6ZY3 - chains D and H of the 12 polymer chains in the assembly; structure by electron microscopy, 3.30 A resolution.

# Chain D
Protein: YrbD protein
From: Escherichia coli B185
UniProtKB: D6IEA5 (D6IEA5_ECOLX); residues 1-183 here = UniProt positions 1-183
Chain sequence (183 residues; each row starts with the number of its first residue):
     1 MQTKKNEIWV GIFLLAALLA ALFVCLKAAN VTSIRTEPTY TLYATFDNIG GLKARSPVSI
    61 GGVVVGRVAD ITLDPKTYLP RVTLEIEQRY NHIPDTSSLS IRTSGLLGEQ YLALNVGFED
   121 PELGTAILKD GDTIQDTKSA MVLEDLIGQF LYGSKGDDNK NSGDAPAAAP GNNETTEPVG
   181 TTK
Unresolved in the structure: 1-2, 30-36, 114-125, 153-183
Reported in the primary citation:
  - mutagenesis - L143E, I147E, Y152E: decreased growth in response to chlorpromazine
  - mutagenesis - I147E: decreased stability in response to SDS
  - mutagenesis - F150E: unchanged growth in response to cellular survivability

# Chain H
Protein: Uncharacterized protein
From: Escherichia coli 2.3916
UniProtKB: I2X585 (I2X585_ECOLX); residues 1-260 here = UniProt positions 1-260
Chain sequence (260 residues; each row starts with the number of its first residue):
     1 MLLNALASLG HKGIKTLRTF GRAGLMLFNA LVGKPEFRKH APLLVRQLYN VGVLSMLIIV
    61 VSGVFIGMVL GLQGYLVLTT YSAETSLGML VALSLLRELG PVVAALLFAG RAGSALTAEI
   121 GLMRATEQLS SMEMMAVDPL RRVISPRFWA GVISLPLLTV IFVAVGIWGG SLVGVSWKGI
   181 DSGFFWSAMQ NAVDWRMDLV NCLIKSVVFA ITVTWISLFN GYDAIPTSAG ISRATTRTVV
   241 HSSLAVLGLD FVLTALMFGN
Unresolved in the structure: 1, 260
Reported in the primary citation:
  - binding site for the ligand PEE: Leu-70, Val-77, Tyr-81, Met-89, Leu-93, Glu-98, Leu-99
  - mutagenesis - E98R: decreased growth in response to chlorpromazine

# How chain D and chain H interact
Contacting residue pairs - 5 pairs, chain D then chain H:
  Ala-28(D) / Ser-176(H)  hydrogen bond (backbone-side chain)
  Pro-57(D) / Phe-184(H)  hydrophobic
  Arg-67(D) / Asp-181(H)  salt bridge
  Arg-67(D) / Gly-183(H)
  Glu-109(D) / Ser-187(H)
Also at the interface, not in a pair above, chain D (7 interface residues in all): Ala-29, Lys-53, Arg-55
Also at the interface, not in a pair above, chain H (10 interface residues in all): Thr-85, Trp-168, Ser-182, Ala-188, Asn-191

# Overview
7 residues of chain D and 10 residues of chain H are in contact, with 1 hydrogen bond and 1 salt bridge. Polar
contacts include Arg-67(D)/Asp-181(H) and Ala-28(D)/Ser-176(H). The paper reports a binding site for the
ligand PEE at Leu-70(H), Val-77(H) and Tyr-81(H) among others; L143E, I147E and Y152E of chain D reduce growth
in response to chlorpromazine; 5 substitutions were tested in all.
Here chain D is YrbD protein (Escherichia coli B185) and chain H is Uncharacterized protein (Escherichia coli
2.3916). Entry 6ZY3 (Cryo-EM structure of MlaFEDB in complex with phospholipid) was determined by electron
microscopy together with 6ZY2, 6ZY4 and 6ZY9 from the same study.
